Entry 2F4V (X-ray diffraction, 3.80 A resolution); this record covers chains A and L of the 21 polymer chains in the assembly.

== Chain A ==
Molecule: 16S ribosomal RNA
From: Thermus thermophilus
Sequence (1511 nucleotides; row label = number of the first residue in the row; note: 42 numbers in that range are skipped by the numbering (no residue carries them; nothing is unmodelled there); a row labelled like 190A-190L holds insertion residues (190A, then the next letters in order)):
     1 UUGUUGGAGA GUUUGAUCCU GGCUCAGGGU GAACGCUGGC GGCGUGCCUA AGACAUGCAA
    61 GUCGUGCGGG
    73 CCGCGGGGUU UU
    88 ACUCCG
    95 UGGUC
   101 AGCGGCGGAC GGGUGAGUAA CGCGUGGGU
  129A G
   130 ACCUACCCGG AAGAGGGGGA CAACCCGGGG AAACUCGGGC UAAUCCCCCA UGUGGACCCG
   190 C
190A-190L CCCUUGGGGUGU
   191 GUCCAAAGGG CUUU
   216 GCCCGCUUCC GGAUGGGCCC GCGUCCCAUC AGCUAGUUGG UGGGGUAAUG GCCCACCAAG
   276 GCGACGACGG GUAGCCGGUC UGAGAGGAUG GCCGGCCACA GGGGCACUGA GACACGGGCC
   336 CCACUCCUAC GGGAGGCAGC AGUUAGGAAU CUUCCGCAAU GGGCGCAAGC CUGACGGAGC
   396 GACGCCGCUU GGAGGAAGAA GCCCUUCGGG GUGUAAACUC CUGAA
   442 CCCGGGACGA AACCCCCGAC GA
   474 GGGGACUGAC GGUACCGGG
   494 GUAAUAGCGC CGGCCAACUC CGUGCCAGCA GCCGCGGUAA UACGGAGGGC GCGAGCGUUA
   554 CCCGGAUUCA CUGGGCGUAA AGGGCGUGUA GGCGGCCUGG GGCGUCCCAU GUGAAAGACC
   614 ACGGCUCAAC CGUGGGGGAG CGUGGGAUAC GCUCAGGCUA GACGGUGGGA GAGGGUGGUG
   674 GAAUUCCCGG AGUAGCGGUG AAAUGCGCAG AUACCGGGAG GAACGCCGAU GGCGAAGGCA
   734 GCCACCUGGU CCACCCGUGA CGCUGAGGCG CGAAAGCGUG GGGAGCAAAC CGGAUUAGAU
   794 ACCCGGGUAG UCCACGCCCU AAACGAUGCG CGCUAGGUCU CUGGGUCU
   848 CCUGGGGGCC GAAGCUAACG CGUUAAGCGC GCCGCCUGGG GAGUACGGCC GCAAGGCUGA
   908 AACUCAAAGG AAUUGACGGG GGCCCGCACA AGCGGUGGAG CAUGUGGUUU AAUUCGAAGC
   968 AACGCGAAGA ACCUUACCAG GCCUUGACAU GCUAGG
 1003A G
  1004 AACCCGGGUG AAAGCCUGGG GUGCCCC
1030A-1030D GCGA
  1031 GGGGAGCCCU AGCACAGGUG CUGCAUGGCC GUCGUCAGCU CGUGCCGUGA GGUGUUGGGU
  1091 UAAGUCCCGC AACGAGCGCA ACCCCCGCCG UUAGUUGCCA GCGGUUCGGC CGGGCACUCU
  1151 AACGGGACUG CCCGCGAAA
  1171 GCGGGAGGAA GGAGGGGACG ACGUCUGGUC AGCAUGGCCC UUACGGCCUG GGCGACACAC
  1231 GUGCUACAAU GCCCACUACA AAGCGAUGCC ACCCGGCAAC GGGGAGCUAA UCGCAAAAAG
  1291 GUGGGCCCAG UUCGGAUUGG GGUCUGCAAC CCGACCCCAU GAAGCCGGAA UCGCUAGUAA
  1351 UCGCGGAUCA G
 1361A C
  1362 CAUGCCGCGG UGAAUACGUU CCCGGGCCUU GUACACACCG CCCGUCACGC CAUGGGAGCG
  1422 GGCUCUACCC GAAGUCGCCG GG
  1446 AGCCUACGGG
  1459 CAGGCGCCGA GGGUAGGGCC CGUGACUGGG GCGAAGUCGU AACAAGGUAG CUGUACCGGA
  1519 AGGUGCGGCU GGAUCA
Disordered / not traced: 1-4
Metal / ion sites: Mg2+ site 1: A10 (shared with 1 residue of chain E); Mg2+ site 2: G11, U12, G22; K+ site 1 near G21 (its only coordinating residue here); Mg2+ site 3: G46, G394; Mg2+ site 4 near A53 (its only coordinating residue here); K+ site 2: C58, U387; Mg2+ site 5 near U62 (its only coordinating residue here); Mg2+ site 6: G70, U98; Mg2+ site 7: A109, G331; Mg2+ site 8: A116, G117, G289; Mg2+ site 9: C121, G124, U125, C235, G236; K+ site 3: U182, G183; 58 more Mg2+ sites not listed; 7 more K+ sites not listed
Small-molecule neighbours:
  - AB9 ((2R)-4-amino-N-{(1R,2S,3R,4R,5S)-5-amino-2-{2-[(2-aminoethyl)amino]ethoxy}-4-[(2,6-diamino-2,6-dideoxy-alpha-D-glucopyranosyl)oxy]-3-hydroxycyclohexyl}-2-hydroxybutanamide): C1404, G1405, U1406, C1407, A1408, C1409, G1491, A1492, A1493, G1494, U1495, C1496, G1497, U1498
  - D2C: A965, G966, G1053, C1054, C1195, U1196, G1197, G1198

== Chain L ==
Molecule: 30S ribosomal protein S12
From: Thermus thermophilus
UniProtKB: P17293 (RS12_THETH); aligned to UniProt positions 1-132 over residues 4-135 (the alignment contains insertions or deletions, so no single offset holds)
Chain sequence (132 residues; each row starts with the number of its first residue):
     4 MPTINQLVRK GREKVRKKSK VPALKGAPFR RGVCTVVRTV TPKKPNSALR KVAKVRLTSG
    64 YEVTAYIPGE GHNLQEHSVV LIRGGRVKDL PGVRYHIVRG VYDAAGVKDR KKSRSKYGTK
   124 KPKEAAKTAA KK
Disordered / not traced: 4, 130-135

== Interface between chain A and chain L ==
Residue-residue contacts - 112 pairs, chain A then chain L:
  A33(A) - Pro31(L)  sugar contact
  A33(A) - Phe32(L)  sugar contact
  C34(A) - Phe32(L)  sugar contact
  C34(A) - Val101(L)  sugar contact
  C34(A) - Val104(L)  phosphate contact
  G35(A) - Val104(L)  phosphate contact
  G35(A) - Arg117(L)  sugar contact
  G35(A) - Ser118(L)  hydrogen bond to the sugar
  G35(A) - Gly121(L)  phosphate contact
  C36(A) - Arg117(L)  hydrogen bond to the sugar
  C36(A) - Ser118(L)  sugar contact
  C36(A) - Gly121(L)  sugar contact
  C36(A) - Thr122(L)  sugar contact
  C36(A) - Lys123(L)  salt bridge to the phosphate
  C36(A) - Lys124(L)  hydrogen bond to the phosphate
  U37(A) - Lys123(L)  phosphate contact
  U37(A) - Lys124(L)  hydrogen bond to the phosphate
  U49(A) - Lys28(L)  sugar contact
  G302(A) - Lys17(L)  hydrogen bond to the phosphate
  A303(A) - Lys17(L)  salt bridge to the phosphate
  G362(A) - Lys28(L)  sugar contact
  G362(A) - Arg33(L)  hydrogen bond to the phosphate
  G362(A) - Arg34(L)  salt bridge to the phosphate
  G362(A) - Thr61(L)  phosphate contact
  A363(A) - Ala30(L)  base contact
  A363(A) - Pro31(L)  base contact
  A363(A) - Phe32(L)  sugar contact
  A363(A) - Arg33(L)  salt bridge to the phosphate
  A363(A) - Arg34(L)  salt bridge to the phosphate
  A363(A) - Thr61(L)  hydrogen bond to the phosphate
  A364(A) - Lys28(L)  base contact
  G500(A) - Lys124(L)  salt bridge to the phosphate
  C501(A) - Arg117(L)  salt bridge to the phosphate
  C501(A) - Ser118(L)  hydrogen bond to the phosphate
  C501(A) - Lys124(L)  phosphate contact
  G502(A) - Ser116(L)  phosphate contact
  G502(A) - Arg117(L)  hydrogen bond to the phosphate
  G502(A) - Ser118(L)  hydrogen bond to the phosphate
  G502(A) - Lys119(L)  hydrogen bond to the phosphate
  C503(A) - Ser116(L)  hydrogen bond to the phosphate
  C503(A) - Lys119(L)  salt bridge to the phosphate
  C519(A) - Ser50(L)  phosphate contact
  C519(A) - Ala51(L)  phosphate contact
  A520(A) - Leu52(L)  hydrogen bond to the phosphate
  A520(A) - Lys54(L)  salt bridge to the phosphate
  A520(A) - Glu73(L)  hydrogen bond to the sugar
  G521(A) - Asn49(L)  base contact
  G521(A) - Arg53(L)  hydrogen bond to the base
  G521(A) - Lys54(L)  salt bridge to the phosphate
  G521(A) - Gly72(L)  phosphate contact
  G521(A) - Glu73(L)  phosphate contact
  C522(A) - Arg53(L)  base contact
  C522(A) - Tyr69(L)  hydrogen bond to the phosphate
  C522(A) - Pro71(L)  phosphate contact
  C522(A) - Gly72(L)  hydrogen bond to the phosphate
  C522(A) - Asp92(L)  hydrogen bond to the base
  C522(A) - Tyr120(L)  hydrogen bond to the phosphate
  A523(A) - Arg53(L)  base contact
  A523(A) - Val90(L)  base contact
  A523(A) - Asp92(L)  base contact
  A523(A) - Tyr120(L)  hydrogen bond to the phosphate
  C525(A) - Arg89(L)  salt bridge to the phosphate
  C525(A) - Lys91(L)  phosphate contact
  C526(A) - Lys91(L)  salt bridge to the phosphate
  G527(A) - Asp92(L)  base contact
  C528(A) - Asn49(L)  hydrogen bond to the base
  G529(A) - Asn49(L)  hydrogen bond to the base
  G529(A) - Ser50(L)  hydrogen bond to the base
  G529(A) - Ala51(L)  base contact
  G537(A) - Glu73(L)  sugar contact
  G537(A) - Arg113(L)  salt bridge to the phosphate
  G538(A) - Arg113(L)  salt bridge to the phosphate
  G538(A) - Lys114(L)  hydrogen bond to the phosphate
  G538(A) - Lys115(L)  hydrogen bond to the phosphate
  A539(A) - Lys114(L)  phosphate contact
  A539(A) - Lys115(L)  phosphate contact
  U551(A) - Arg86(L)  sugar contact
  U552(A) - Pro31(L)  hydrogen bond to the sugar
  U552(A) - Arg86(L)  hydrogen bond to the sugar
  U552(A) - Gly87(L)  phosphate contact
  A553(A) - Gly29(L)  hydrogen bond to the sugar
  A553(A) - Gly87(L)  phosphate contact
  A553(A) - Gly88(L)  phosphate contact
  C554(A) - Ser22(L)  hydrogen bond to the phosphate
  C562(A) - Arg15(L)  base contact
  C562(A) - Glu16(L)  hydrogen bond to the base
  A563(A) - Arg15(L)  hydrogen bond to the base
  C564(A) - Leu10(L)  phosphate contact
  C564(A) - Arg15(L)  salt bridge to the phosphate
  G567(A) - Pro5(L)  base contact
  G567(A) - Arg15(L)  hydrogen bond to the base
  G568(A) - Pro5(L)  base contact
  G585(A) - Asn8(L)  hydrogen bond to the sugar
  C880(A) - Thr6(L)  hydrogen bond to the phosphate
  C880(A) - Asn8(L)  hydrogen bond to the phosphate
  C880(A) - Gln9(L)  phosphate contact
  C880(A) - Arg12(L)  salt bridge to the phosphate
  G881(A) - Gln9(L)  hydrogen bond to the phosphate
  G881(A) - Arg12(L)  salt bridge to the phosphate
  G881(A) - Lys13(L)  salt bridge to the phosphate
  C882(A) - Lys13(L)  salt bridge to the phosphate
  U884(A) - Arg15(L)  base contact
  C910(A) - Arg97(L)  salt bridge to the phosphate
  U911(A) - Gly95(L)  hydrogen bond to the phosphate
  U911(A) - Arg97(L)  salt bridge to the phosphate
  C912(A) - Arg89(L)  salt bridge to the phosphate
  C912(A) - Pro94(L)  phosphate contact
  A913(A) - Lys46(L)  salt bridge to the phosphate
  C1412(A) - Lys57(L)  salt bridge to the phosphate
  G1491(A) - Lys46(L)  phosphate contact
  A1492(A) - Lys46(L)  phosphate contact
  A1492(A) - Lys47(L)  salt bridge to the phosphate
Also at the interface, not in a pair above, chain A (57 interface residues in all): U24, A32, C242, C518, G550, C879, A909, C1490
Also at the interface, not in a pair above, chain L (61 interface residues in all): Lys21, Lys23, Val24, Leu84, Tyr105

== Overview ==
Chain A and chain L form an interface of 57 and 61 residues respectively; the contacts include 37 hydrogen
bonds and 25 salt bridges. Polar contacts include G521(A)-Arg53(L), C522(A)-Asp92(L) and C528(A)-Asn49(L).
Bound to chain A: D2C and compound AB9.
Here chain A is 16S ribosomal RNA and chain L is 30S ribosomal protein S12, both from Thermus thermophilus.
Entry 2F4V (30S ribosome + designer antibiotic) was determined by X-ray diffraction together with 2F4S, 2F4T
and 2F4U from the same study.
